8ZA6 - chains f and g of the 8 polymer chains in the assembly; structure by electron microscopy, 3.43 A resolution.

== Chain f ==
Protein: T-cell surface glycoprotein CD3 epsilon chain
Organism: Homo sapiens
UniProtKB: P07766 (CD3E_HUMAN); numbering as in UniProt (aligned over 1-207)
Amino-acid sequence (207 residues; numbered 1 to 207; the number before each row is that of its first residue):
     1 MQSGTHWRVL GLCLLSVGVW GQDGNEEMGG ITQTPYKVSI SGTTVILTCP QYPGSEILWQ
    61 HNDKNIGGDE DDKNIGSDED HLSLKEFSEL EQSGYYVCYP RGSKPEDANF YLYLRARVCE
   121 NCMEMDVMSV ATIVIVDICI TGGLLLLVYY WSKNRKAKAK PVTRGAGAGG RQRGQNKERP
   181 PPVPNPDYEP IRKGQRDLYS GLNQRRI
Disordered / not traced: 1-32, 68-73, 157-207
Disulfide bonds: Cys49-Cys98, Cys119-Cys122

== Chain g ==
Protein: T-cell surface glycoprotein CD3 gamma chain
Organism: Homo sapiens
UniProtKB: P09693 (CD3G_HUMAN); residues 1-182 here = UniProt positions 1-182
Amino-acid sequence (182 residues; each row starts with the number of its first residue):
     1 MEQGKGLAVL ILAIILLQGT LAQSIKGNHL VKVYDYQEDG SVLLTCDAEA KNITWFKDGK
    61 MIGFLTEDKK KWNLGSNAKD PRGMYQCKGS QNKSKPLQVY YRMCQNCIEL NAATISGFLF
   121 AEIVSIFVLA VGVYFIAGQD GVRQSRASDK QTLLPNDQLY QPLKDREDDQ YSHLQGNQLR
   181 RN
Disordered / not traced: 1-25, 139-182
Disulfide bonds: Cys46-Cys87, Cys104-Cys107
Swiss-Prot annotation at these positions:
  - motif: Leu153, Leu154 (Di-leucine motif)
  - modified residue (Phosphoserine): Ser145, Ser148
  - glycosylation (N-linked (GlcNAc...) asparagine): Asn52, Asn92
  - mutagenesis: Leu153 (L153A: Abolishes lysosomal targeting; L153I: Diminished but persistent lysosomal targeting), Leu154 (L154A: Abolishes lysosomal targeting; L154A: Diminished but persistent lysosomal targeting; L154I: No effect), Tyr160 (Y160A: Abolishes lysosomal targeting), Leu163 (L163A: Abolishes lysosomal targeting)

== How chain f and chain g interact ==
Contacting residue pairs (55; chain f residue first):
  Gln33(f) with Met84(g)
  Pro35(f) with Met84(g), hydrophobic; Gln98(g)
  Tyr36(f) with Gln98(g)
  Ile40(f) with Arg102(g)
  Leu90(f) with Tyr36(g)
  Tyr95(f) with Val33(g)
  Glu106(f) with His29(g), hydrogen bond (backbone-side chain)
  Ala108(f) with Lys95(g), hydrogen bond (backbone-side chain)
  Asn109(f) with Lys95(g); Pro96(g)
  Phe110(f) with Pro96(g)
  Tyr111(f) with His29(g); Leu97(g); Gln98(g), hydrogen bond (backbone-backbone)
  Leu112(f) with Gln98(g)
  Tyr113(f) with Asp35(g); Gln98(g), hydrogen bond (backbone-backbone); Val99(g); Tyr100(g), hydrogen bond (backbone-backbone)
  Leu114(f) with Tyr100(g)
  Arg115(f) with Asp35(g), salt bridge; Tyr36(g), hydrogen bond; Tyr100(g), hydrogen bond (backbone-backbone); Tyr101(g); Arg102(g), hydrogen bond (backbone-backbone); Met103(g)
  Ala116(f) with Arg102(g)
  Arg117(f) with Arg102(g), hydrogen bond (backbone-side chain); Met103(g)
  Cys119(f) with Cys107(g), hydrophobic
  Glu120(f) with Glu109(g)
  Asn121(f) with Glu109(g); Leu110(g), hydrogen bond (backbone-backbone)
  Cys122(f) with Cys107(g), hydrogen bond; Ile108(g)
  Met123(f) with Asn106(g); Cys107(g); Ile108(g), hydrogen bond (backbone-backbone)
  Glu124(f) with Asn106(g)
  Met125(f) with Asn106(g), hydrogen bond (backbone-backbone); Ile108(g), hydrophobic
  Asp137(f) with Glu122(g)
  Thr141(f) with Ile126(g)
  Leu144(f) with Ile126(g), hydrophobic
  Leu145(f) with Val133(g)
  Val148(f) with Ala130(g); Val133(g), hydrophobic; Tyr134(g)
  Tyr149(f) with Val133(g), hydrophobic; Ile136(g), hydrophobic
  Ser152(f) with Tyr134(g), hydrogen bond (side chain-backbone); Ala137(g)
  Lys153(f) with Ala137(g), hydrogen bond (side chain-backbone)
  Arg155(f) with Tyr134(g)
Also at the interface, not in a pair above, chain f (36 interface residues in all): Val38, Glu89, Val118
Also at the interface, not in a pair above, chain g (30 interface residues in all): Gly27, Lys32, Cys104, Leu129

== In short ==
The interface between chain f and chain g involves 36 residues on one side and 30 on the other; the contacts
include 15 hydrogen bonds and 1 salt bridge. Among the polar pairs are Arg115(f)-Asp35(g), Glu106(f)-His29(g)
and Ala108(f)-Lys95(g).
Chain f is T-cell surface glycoprotein CD3 epsilon chain and chain g is T-cell surface glycoprotein CD3 gamma
chain, both from Homo sapiens; the structure, Cryo-EM structure of the gdTCR-CD3 complex, was determined by
electron microscopy (same publication as 8ZA9, 8ZAA, 8ZD4 and 9II6).
